7SQD - chains G and d of the 48 polymer chains in the assembly; structure by electron microscopy, 3.70 A resolution.

# Chain G (and d)
Name: Flagellin
Organism: Achromobacter sp
Notes: chain d of this document is another copy of the same molecule, construct and numbering; everything in this record applies to it too
UniProtKB: A0A1N7RBM1 (A0A1N7RBM1_9BURK); numbering as in UniProt (aligned over 1-559)
Sequence (559 residues; numbered 1 to 559; the number before each row is that of its first residue):
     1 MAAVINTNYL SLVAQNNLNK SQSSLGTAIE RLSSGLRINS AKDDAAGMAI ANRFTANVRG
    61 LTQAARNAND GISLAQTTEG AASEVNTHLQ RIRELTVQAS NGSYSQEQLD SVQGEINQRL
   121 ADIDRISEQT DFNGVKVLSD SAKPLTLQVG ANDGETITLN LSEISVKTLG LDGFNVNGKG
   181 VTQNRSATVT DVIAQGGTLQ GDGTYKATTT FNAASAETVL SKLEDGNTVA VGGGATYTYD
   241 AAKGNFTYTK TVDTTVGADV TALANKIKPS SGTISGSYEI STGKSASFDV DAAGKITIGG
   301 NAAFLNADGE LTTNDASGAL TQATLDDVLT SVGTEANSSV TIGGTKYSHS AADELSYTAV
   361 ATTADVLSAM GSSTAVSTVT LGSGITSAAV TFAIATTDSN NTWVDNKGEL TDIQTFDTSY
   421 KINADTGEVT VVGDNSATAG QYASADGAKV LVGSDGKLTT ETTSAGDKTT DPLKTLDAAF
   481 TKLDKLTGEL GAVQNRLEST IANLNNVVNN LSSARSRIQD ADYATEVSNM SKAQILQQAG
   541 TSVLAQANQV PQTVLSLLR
Unresolved in the structure: 1, 559

# Interface between chain G and chain d
Pairs across the interface (20):
  Ala524(G) - Gln15(d)
  Ala524(G) - Leu544(d)  hydrophobic
  Thr525(G) - Gln15(d)
  Ser528(G) - Ser11(d)
  Ser528(G) - Gln15(d)  hydrogen bond
  Ser528(G) - Leu544(d)
  Ser528(G) - Asn548(d)  hydrogen bond
  Ser531(G) - Asn548(d)
  Lys532(G) - Ile5(d)
  Lys532(G) - Asn6(d)  hydrogen bond (side chain-backbone)
  Lys532(G) - Thr7(d)
  Ile535(G) - Ile5(d)  hydrophobic
  Ile535(G) - Gln552(d)
  Ile535(G) - Leu555(d)  hydrophobic
  Leu536(G) - Ile5(d)  hydrophobic
  Leu536(G) - Asn6(d)
  Gln538(G) - Leu555(d)
  Ala539(G) - Leu555(d)
  Ser542(G) - Leu558(d)
  Gln546(G) - Leu558(d)
Also at the interface, not in a pair above, chain G (13 interface residues in all): Asp522, Val527
Also at the interface, not in a pair above, chain d (13 interface residues in all): Asn8, Asn19, Pro551

# Summary
The chain G/chain d interface involves 13 residues from each chain, with 3 hydrogen bonds. Polar pairs include
Ser528(G)-Gln15(d), Ser528(G)-Asn548(d) and Lys532(G)-Asn6(d).
Chain G and chain d are both Flagellin (Achromobacter sp); the structure, Cryo-EM structure of the
Achromobacter flagellar filament, was determined by electron microscopy (same publication as 7SN4, 7SN7, 7SN9
and 7SQJ).
